Entry 9CJ8 (electron microscopy, 3.74 A resolution); this record covers chains A and a of the 8 polymer chains in the assembly.

== Chain A ==
Molecule: Glycoprotein G1
Organism: Lassa virus Josiah
Reference sequence: P08669 (GLYC_LASSJ); residues 1-259 here = UniProt positions 1-259
Chain sequence (259 residues; each row starts with the number of its first residue):
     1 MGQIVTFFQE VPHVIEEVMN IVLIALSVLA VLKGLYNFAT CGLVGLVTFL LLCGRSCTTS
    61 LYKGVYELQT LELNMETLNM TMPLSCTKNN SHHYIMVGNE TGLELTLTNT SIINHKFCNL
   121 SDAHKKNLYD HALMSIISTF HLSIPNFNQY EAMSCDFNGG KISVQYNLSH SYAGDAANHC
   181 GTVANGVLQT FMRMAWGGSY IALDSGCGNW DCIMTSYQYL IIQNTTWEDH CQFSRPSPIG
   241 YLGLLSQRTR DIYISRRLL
Disordered / not traced: 1-59, 170-178, 203-206
Differences from the reference sequence: conflict C207 (Arg in P08669)
Swiss-Prot annotation at these positions:
  - binding site (Zn(2+)): C57
  - site: K33 (Important for GP-C-mediated membrane fusion), T58, T59 (Cleavage), L259 (Cleavage)
  - lipidation: G2 (N-myristoyl glycine)
  - glycosylation (N-linked (GlcNAc...) asparagine): N79, N89, N99, N109, N119, N167, N224
  - mutagenesis: G54 (G54A: No effect on SSP cleavage), S56 (S56A: Complete loss of SSP cleavage), T58 (T58A: Complete loss of SSP cleavage), S60 (S60A: No effect on SSP cleavage)
Cystine bridges: C86-C231, C118-C155, C180-C212
Covalent attachments: N-acetylglucosamine (NAG) linked to N79, N89, N99, N109, N119, N167, N224
Residues lining bound ligands: N-acetylglucosamine (NAG; 2-acetamido-2-deoxy-beta-D-glucopyranose): W196, G197, F233, S234, R235
From the paper describing this entry:
  - post-translational modification sites: N109

== Chain a ==
Molecule: Glycoprotein G2
Organism: Lassa virus Josiah
Reference sequence: P08669 (GLYC_LASSJ); residues 260-424 here = UniProt positions 260-424
Chain sequence (406 residues; each row starts with the number of its first residue):
   260 GTFTWTLSDS EGKDTPGGYC LTRWMLIEAE LKCFGNTAVA KCNEKHDEEF CDMLRLFDFN
   320 KQAIQRLKAP AQMSIQLINK AVNALINDQL IMKNHLRDIM CIPYCNYSKY WYLNHTTTGR
   380 TSLPKCWLVS NGSYLNETHF SDDIEQQADN MITEMLQKEY MERQGGSGGS GGSGGSGGSE
   440 KAAKAEEAAR KMEELFKKHK IVAVLRANSV EEAIEKAVAV FAGGVHLIEI TFTVPDADTV
   500 IKALSVLKEK GAIIGAGTVT SVEQCRKAVE SGAEFIVSPH LDEEISQFCK EKGVFYMPGV
   560 MTPTELVKAM KLGHDILKLF PGEVVGPEFV KAMKGPFPNV KFVPTGGVDL DNVCEWFDAG
   620 VLAVGVGDAL VEGDPDEVRE KAKEFVEKIR GCTEGSLEWS HPQFEK
Disordered / not traced: 269-277, 328-331, 415-665
Differences from the reference sequence: conflict P329 (Glu in P08669), C360 (Gly in P08669); expression tag (425-665)
Swiss-Prot annotation at these positions:
  - glycosylation (N-linked (GlcNAc...) asparagine): N365, N373, N390, N395
Cystine bridges: C279-C292, C301-C310, C364-C385
Covalent attachments: N-acetylglucosamine (NAG) linked to N365, N373, N390, N395
From the paper describing this entry:
  - post-translational modification sites: N390

== How chain A and chain a interact ==
Disulfides between the chains: C207(A)-C360(a)
Residue-residue contacts (87; chain A residue first):
  Y62(A) with L372(a), hydrophobic; E396(a), hydrogen bond; I403(a), hydrophobic
  K63(A) with E404(a), salt bridge; A407(a); D408(a), salt bridge; I411(a)
  V65(A) with H374(a)
  Y66(A) with N373(a); M410(a), hydrophobic; I411(a)
  E67(A) with Y371(a); L372(a); N373(a), hydrogen bond (backbone-backbone)
  L68(A) with W370(a), hydrophobic; Y371(a); L372(a), hydrophobic; E396(a)
  Q69(A) with K291(a); Y371(a), hydrogen bond (backbone-backbone)
  T70(A) with K291(a), hydrogen bond (backbone-side chain); Y369(a); W386(a)
  L71(A) with L285(a), hydrophobic; F309(a), hydrophobic; S367(a); K368(a); Y369(a), hydrogen bond (backbone-backbone)
  E72(A) with L285(a); I286(a), hydrogen bond (backbone-backbone); S367(a), hydrogen bond; K368(a); Y393(a)
  L73(A) with M284(a); L285(a), hydrophobic; F316(a), hydrophobic; S367(a), hydrogen bond (backbone-backbone); Y369(a), hydrophobic
  N74(A) with W283(a); M284(a), hydrogen bond (backbone-backbone); L285(a); I286(a); F316(a)
  M75(A) with F316(a), hydrophobic
  T77(A) with W283(a); N319(a), hydrogen bond (backbone-side chain)
  L78(A) with F316(a), hydrophobic; N319(a)
  N79(A) with M332(a)
  M80(A) with I323(a), hydrophobic; M332(a)
  T81(A) with F318(a); N319(a), hydrogen bond; I337(a)
  M82(A) with I337(a), hydrophobic
  P83(A) with I334(a), hydrophobic
  V97(A) with M332(a)
  E100(A) with M332(a)
  A132(A) with I334(a), hydrophobic
  R193(A) with M351(a); H354(a)
  W196(A) with I350(a), hydrophobic; N353(a); D357(a); C364(a); Y366(a), hydrophobic
  Y200(A) with Y363(a); N390(a); G391(a), hydrogen bond (side chain-backbone)
  C207(A) with I358(a); M359(a); C360(a), disulfide
  W210(A) with H354(a); I358(a), hydrophobic
  R235(A) with I286(a)
  I239(A) with M312(a), hydrophobic; I350(a); Y366(a), hydrophobic
  Y241(A) with I334(a)
  L242(A) with L315(a), hydrophobic; V341(a), hydrophobic; D347(a)
  G243(A) with D347(a); I350(a)
  L245(A) with N338(a); V341(a), hydrophobic
  S246(A) with D347(a), hydrogen bond
Interface residues without a listed pair, chain A (38 interface residues in all): S60, S135, R250
Interface residues without a listed pair, chain a (55 interface residues in all): F293, A322, S333, Q348, T375, S400, M414
Interface features reported in the paper:
  - epitope / paratope residues, chain a: N390(a)

== Summary ==
38 residues of chain A face 55 of chain a across their interface; the contacts include 1 disulfide bond, 13
hydrogen bonds and 2 salt bridges. Polar contacts include K63(A)-E404(a), K63(A)-D408(a) and Y62(A)-E396(a).
Ligands of chain A: N-acetylglucosamine. The paper reports the epitope/paratope residue N390(a); modification
sites N109(A) and N390(a).
Here chain A is Glycoprotein G1 and chain a is Glycoprotein G2, both from Lassa virus Josiah. Entry 9CJ8
(Lineage IV Lassa virus glycoprotein (Josiah) in complex with rabbit polyclonal antibody (LAVA01-like
epitope)) was determined by electron microscopy (same publication as 8TYC, 8TYE, 8VCV, 8VE8, 9CJ7, 9CK7 and
9CK8).
